Entry 8AB6 (electron microscopy, 2.00 A resolution); this record covers chains I and J of the 20 polymer chains in the assembly.

[Chain I]
Molecule: Complex III subunit 9
Source organism: Yarrowia lipolytica
Reference sequence: Q6CG23 (Q6CG23_YARLI); numbering as in UniProt (aligned over 1-69)
Sequence (69 residues; row label = number of the first residue in the row):
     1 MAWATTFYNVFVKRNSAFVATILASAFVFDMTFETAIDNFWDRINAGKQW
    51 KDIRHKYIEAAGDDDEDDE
Not modelled in the structure: 1-3, 58-69
Residues lining bound ligands: 1,2-diacyl-sn-glycero-3-phosphocholine (PC1): Y8, V12, K13, R14, N15, F18, V19, I22, L23

[Chain J]
Molecule: YALI0C12210p
Source organism: Yarrowia lipolytica
Reference sequence: Q6CC60 (Q6CC60_YARLI); numbering as in UniProt (aligned over 1-82)
Sequence (82 residues; each row starts with the number of its first residue):
     1 MICGEGDYVKKPSYKIVPHFLGFNIPTVSKWIPIFGIWGAAAGIGALFLI
    51 EGVPRTRQDILSKIPIIGEHWIREIPASDNPF
Not modelled in the structure: 1-7
Residues lining bound ligands: 1,2-dimyristoyl-sn-glycero-3-phosphate (XP4): F23, T27, V28, W31, F35, W38

[How chain I and chain J interact]
Pairs across the interface (23):
  R14(I) with I34(J)
  N15(I) with W38(J)
  S16(I) with I37(J); W38(J)
  A17(I) with I37(J)
  V19(I) with W38(J), hydrophobic
  A20(I) with A41(J), hydrophobic
  L23(I) with A41(J); I44(J)
  A24(I) with I44(J)
  A26(I) with F48(J)
  F27(I) with F48(J), hydrophobic; E51(J)
  D30(I) with F48(J)
  M31(I) with E51(J); H70(J), hydrogen bond; W71(J), hydrophobic
  E34(I) with H70(J); R73(J), salt bridge
  T35(I) with H70(J)
  W50(I) with D79(J), hydrogen bond
  R54(I) with S78(J); D79(J), salt bridge
Also at the interface, not in a pair above, chain J (16 interface residues in all): G45, L47, L61, P76

[In short]
The chain I/chain J interface involves 16 residues from each chain, with 2 hydrogen bonds and 2 salt bridges.
Polar pairs include E34(I)-R73(J), R54(I)-D79(J) and M31(I)-H70(J). Bound to chain I:
1,2-diacyl-sn-glycero-3-phosphocholine. Bound to chain J: 1,2-dimyristoyl-sn-glycero-3-phosphate.
Here chain I is Complex III subunit 9 and chain J is YALI0C12210p, both from Yarrowia lipolytica. Entry 8AB6
(Complex III2 from Yarrowia lipolytica, combined datasets, consensus refinement) was determined by electron
microscopy, deposited together with 8AB7, 8AB8, 8AB9, 8ABA, 8ABB, 8ABE and 11 further entries.
